PDB entry 4E7L | X-ray diffraction, 3.00 A resolution | chains A and C of the 6 polymer chains in the assembly

Chain A:
Molecule: Pro-Pol polyprotein
Organism: Human spumaretrovirus
Notes: EC 2.7.7.49, 2.7.7.7, 3.1.26.4, 3.4.23.-
UniProtKB: P14350 (POL_FOAMV); residues 1-392 here correspond to UniProt positions 752-1143 (UniProt number = residue number + 751)
Amino-acid sequence (395 residues; row label = number of the first residue in the row; numbers below 1 keep their minus sign (Gly-2 is residue -2)):
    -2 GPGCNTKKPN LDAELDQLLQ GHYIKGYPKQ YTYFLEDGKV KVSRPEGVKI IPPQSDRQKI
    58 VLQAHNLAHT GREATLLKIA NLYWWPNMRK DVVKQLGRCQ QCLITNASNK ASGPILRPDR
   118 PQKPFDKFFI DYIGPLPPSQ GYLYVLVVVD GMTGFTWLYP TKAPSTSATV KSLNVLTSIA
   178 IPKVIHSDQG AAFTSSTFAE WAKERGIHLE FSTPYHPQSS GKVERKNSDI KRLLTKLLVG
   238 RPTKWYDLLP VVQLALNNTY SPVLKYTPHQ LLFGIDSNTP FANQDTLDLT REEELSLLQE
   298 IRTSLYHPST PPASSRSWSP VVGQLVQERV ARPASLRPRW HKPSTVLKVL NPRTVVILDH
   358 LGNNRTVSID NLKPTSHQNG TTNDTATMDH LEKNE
Not modelled in the structure: -2 to 9, 375-392
Construct notes: expression tag (-2 to 0); variant Ser217 (Gly968 in P14350), Gly218 (Ser969 in P14350)
Swiss-Prot annotation at these positions:
  - binding site (Mg(2+)): Asp123, Asp185
Bound ions: Zn2+: His62, His66, Cys96, Cys99; Mn2+ site 1: Asp128, Glu221 (shared with 1 residue of chain D); Mn2+ site 2: Asp128, Asp185 (shared with 1 residue of chain t)

Chain C:
Molecule: 19-nt DNA strand
Sequence (19 nucleotides; numbered 1 to 19; the number before each row is that of its first residue):
     1 ATTGTCATGG AATTTCGCA

Interface between chain A and chain C:
Contacting residue pairs - 44 pairs, chain A then chain C:
  Ile112(A) with DG4(C), phosphate contact; DT5(C), base contact
  Leu113(A) with DT3(C), phosphate contact; DG4(C), hydrogen bond to the phosphate
  Arg114(A) with DG4(C), sugar contact; DT5(C), salt bridge to the phosphate
  Pro115(A) with DT3(C), base contact; DG4(C), phosphate contact; DT5(C), phosphate contact
  Lys124(A) with DT3(C), base contact
  His183(A) with DT3(C), salt bridge to the phosphate
  Glu207(A) with DT3(C), base contact
  Phe208(A) with DT2(C), sugar contact; DT3(C), phosphate contact
  Ser209(A) with DT3(C), hydrogen bond to the phosphate
  Thr210(A) with DT2(C), phosphate contact; DT3(C), hydrogen bond to the phosphate
  His213(A) with DG4(C), salt bridge to the phosphate
  Gln215(A) with DG4(C), sugar contact
  Ser216(A) with DT3(C), hydrogen bond to the phosphate
  Gly218(A) with DG4(C), hydrogen bond to the base; DT5(C), sugar contact
  Lys219(A) with DT5(C), sugar contact; DC6(C), salt bridge to the phosphate
  Arg222(A) with DG4(C), base contact; DT5(C), hydrogen bond to the base; DC6(C), hydrogen bond to the base; DA7(C), hydrogen bond to the sugar
  Asp226(A) with DA7(C), sugar contact
  Arg229(A) with DA7(C), hydrogen bond to the phosphate; DT8(C), salt bridge to the phosphate
  Ser258(A) with DC6(C), sugar contact; DA7(C), hydrogen bond to the phosphate
  Pro259(A) with DA7(C), phosphate contact; DT8(C), base contact
  Leu347(A) with DT2(C), base contact
  Asn348(A) with DT2(C), hydrogen bond to the base; DT3(C), hydrogen bond to the sugar
  Arg350(A) with DG4(C), salt bridge to the phosphate
  Thr351(A) with DT3(C), sugar contact
  Val353(A) with DA1(C), base contact
  Asn361(A) with DA1(C), hydrogen bond to the base
  Thr363(A) with DA1(C), sugar contact
  Ser365(A) with DG4(C), hydrogen bond to the phosphate
Interface residues without a listed pair, chain A (34 interface residues in all): Arg117, Glu221, Lys233, Tyr257, Val260, Lys345

In short:
34 residues of chain A face 8 of chain C across their interface, with 14 hydrogen bonds and 6 salt bridges.
Polar pairs include Gly218(A)-DG4(C), Arg222(A)-DT5(C) and Arg222(A)-DC6(C). UniProt lists Mg2+-binding
residues Asp123(A) and Asp185(A) on chain A.
Here chain A is Pro-Pol polyprotein (Human spumaretrovirus) and chain C is a 19-nt DNA strand. Entry 4E7L (PFV
integrase Strand Transfer Complex (STC-Mn*) following reaction in crystallo, at 3.0 A resolution) was
determined by X-ray diffraction, deposited together with 4E7H, 4E7I, 4E7J and 4E7K.
